Entry 8VAK (electron microscopy, 3.30 A resolution); this record covers chains C and F of the 7 polymer chains in the assembly.

# Chain C
Protein: Polyribonucleotide nucleotidyltransferase
Organism: Escherichia coli
UniProtKB: C4ZSQ5 (PNP_ECOBW); numbering as in UniProt (aligned over 1-711)
Amino-acid sequence (711 residues; numbered 1 to 711; the number before each row is that of its first residue):
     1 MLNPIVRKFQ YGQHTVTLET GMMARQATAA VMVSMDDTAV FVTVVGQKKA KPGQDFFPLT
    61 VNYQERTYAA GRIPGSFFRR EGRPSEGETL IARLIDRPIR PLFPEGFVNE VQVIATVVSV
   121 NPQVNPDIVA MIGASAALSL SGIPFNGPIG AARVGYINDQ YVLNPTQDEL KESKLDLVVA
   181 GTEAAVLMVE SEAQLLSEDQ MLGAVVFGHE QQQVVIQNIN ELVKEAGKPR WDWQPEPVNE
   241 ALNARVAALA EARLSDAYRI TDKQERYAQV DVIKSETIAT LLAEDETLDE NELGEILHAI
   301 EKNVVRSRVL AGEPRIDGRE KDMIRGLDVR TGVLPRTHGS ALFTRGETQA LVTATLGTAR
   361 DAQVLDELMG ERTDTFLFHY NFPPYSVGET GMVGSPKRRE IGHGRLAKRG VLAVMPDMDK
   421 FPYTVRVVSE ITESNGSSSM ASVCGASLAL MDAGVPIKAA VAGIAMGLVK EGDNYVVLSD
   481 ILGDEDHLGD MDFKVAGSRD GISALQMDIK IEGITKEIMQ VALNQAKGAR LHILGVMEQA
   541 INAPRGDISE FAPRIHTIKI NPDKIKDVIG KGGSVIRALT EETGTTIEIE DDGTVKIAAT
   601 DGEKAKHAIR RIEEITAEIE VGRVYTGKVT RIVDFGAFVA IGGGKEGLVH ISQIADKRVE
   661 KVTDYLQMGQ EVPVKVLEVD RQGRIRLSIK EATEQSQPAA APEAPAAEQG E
Disordered / not traced: 696-711

# Chain F
Molecule: 4-nt RNA strand
Sequence (4 nucleotides; row label = number of the first residue in the row):
     2 CAXX
Modified / non-standard residues: 8GM ([(2R,3S,4R,5R)-5-[2-azanyl-6,8-bis(oxidanylidene)-1,7-dihydropurin-9-yl]-3,4-bis(oxidanyl)oxolan-2-yl]methyl dihydrogen phosphate) at position 4; 8GM ([(2R,3S,4R,5R)-5-[2-azanyl-6,8-bis(oxidanylidene)-1,7-dihydropurin-9-yl]-3,4-bis(oxidanyl)oxolan-2-yl]methyl dihydrogen phosphate) at position 5

# Interface between chain C and chain F
Residue-residue contacts (22):
  Phe56(C) with C2(F), base contact
  Thr60(C) with C2(F), sugar contact
  Val61(C) with C2(F), sugar contact
  Arg93(C) with A3(F), salt bridge to the phosphate; 8GM_4(F), salt bridge to the phosphate
  Asp96(C) with C2(F), phosphate contact; A3(F), phosphate contact
  Arg100(C) with A3(F), sugar contact
  Val387(C) with 8GM_5(F), base contact
  Glu389(C) with 8GM_5(F), base contact
  Lys397(C) with C2(F), phosphate contact
  Arg398(C) with C2(F), hydrogen bond to the phosphate; A3(F), phosphate contact
  Arg399(C) with 8GM_4(F), phosphate contact; 8GM_5(F), salt bridge to the phosphate
  His403(C) with 8GM_5(F), salt bridge to the phosphate
  Ser434(C) with 8GM_5(F), hydrogen bond to the phosphate
  Asn435(C) with 8GM_5(F), phosphate contact
  Gly436(C) with 8GM_5(F), hydrogen bond to the phosphate
  Asp486(C) with 8GM_4(F), hydrogen bond to the sugar
  His487(C) with 8GM_4(F), base contact
  Lys494(C) with 8GM_5(F), salt bridge to the phosphate
Other interface residues (no listed pair), chain C (21 interface residues in all): Pro58, Leu59, Phe382

# Summary
The interface between chain C and chain F involves 21 residues on one side and 4 on the other, with 4 hydrogen
bonds and 5 salt bridges. Among the polar pairs are Asp486(C)-8GM_4(F), Arg398(C)-C2(F) and
Ser434(C)-8GM_5(F).
Chain C is Polyribonucleotide nucleotidyltransferase (Escherichia coli) and chain F is a 4-nt RNA strand; the
structure, E.coli PNPase in complex with double 8-oxoG RNA, was determined by electron microscopy together
with 8VAH from the same study.
